Entry 9BJZ (electron microscopy, 2.83 A resolution); this record covers chains A and C of the 4 polymer chains in the assembly.

Chain A:
Molecule: DNA damage-binding protein 1
Organism: Homo sapiens
Notes: engineered mutation(s): residues 396-705 replaced with GNGNSG
UniProtKB: Q16531 (DDB1_HUMAN); numbering as in UniProt; present here: 1-395, 706-1140
Chain sequence (853 residues; each row starts with the number of its first residue; note: 304 numbers in that range are skipped by the numbering (no residue carries them; nothing is unmodelled there); numbers below 1 keep their minus sign (Met-16 is residue -16)):
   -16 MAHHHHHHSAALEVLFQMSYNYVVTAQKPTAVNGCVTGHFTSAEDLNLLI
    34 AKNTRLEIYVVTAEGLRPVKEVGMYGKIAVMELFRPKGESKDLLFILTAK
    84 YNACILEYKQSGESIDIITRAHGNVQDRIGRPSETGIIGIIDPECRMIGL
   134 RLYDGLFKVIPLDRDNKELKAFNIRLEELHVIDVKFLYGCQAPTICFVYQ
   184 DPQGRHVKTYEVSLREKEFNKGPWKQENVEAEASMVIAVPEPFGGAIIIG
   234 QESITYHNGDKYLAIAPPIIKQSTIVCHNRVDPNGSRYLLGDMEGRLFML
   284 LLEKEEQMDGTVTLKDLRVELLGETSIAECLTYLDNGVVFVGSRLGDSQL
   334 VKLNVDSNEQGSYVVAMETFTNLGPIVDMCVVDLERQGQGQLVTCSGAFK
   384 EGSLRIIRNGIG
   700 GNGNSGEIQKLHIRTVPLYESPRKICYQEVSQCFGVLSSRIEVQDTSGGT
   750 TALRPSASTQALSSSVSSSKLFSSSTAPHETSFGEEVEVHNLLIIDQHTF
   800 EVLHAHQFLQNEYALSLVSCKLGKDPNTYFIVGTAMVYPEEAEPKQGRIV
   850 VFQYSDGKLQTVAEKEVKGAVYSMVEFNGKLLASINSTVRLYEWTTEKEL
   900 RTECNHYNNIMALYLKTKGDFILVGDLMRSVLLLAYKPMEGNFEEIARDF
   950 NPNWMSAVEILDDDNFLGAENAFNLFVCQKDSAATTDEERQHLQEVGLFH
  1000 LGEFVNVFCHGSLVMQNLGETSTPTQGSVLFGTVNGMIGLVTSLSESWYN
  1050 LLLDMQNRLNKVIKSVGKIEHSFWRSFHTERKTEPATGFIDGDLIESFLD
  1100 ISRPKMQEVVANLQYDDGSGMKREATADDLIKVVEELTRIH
Unresolved in the structure: -16 to 0, 700-707
Differences from the reference sequence: initiating methionine (-16); expression tag (-15 to 0); linker (700-705)
UniProt features mapped onto this chain:
  - modified residue: Ser2 (N-acetylserine), Lys1067 (N6-acetyllysine), Thr1125 (Phosphothreonine)
  - natural variant: Asp184 to Gln186 (deletion: In WHIKERS), Arg188 (R188Q: In WHIKERS; R188W: In WHIKERS), Glu213 (E213K: In WHIKERS)
  - mutagenesis: Tyr316 to Asn319 (Impairs interaction with DDA1), Glu840 to Glu842 (Impairs interaction with AMBRA1, DTL, DET1, DCAF1, DCAF5, DCAF11 and DCAF8), Met910 to Tyr913 (Impairs interaction with AMBRA1, DTL and DCAF5), Trp953 (W953A: Impairs interaction with AMBRA1, ERCC8, DCAF5 and DCAF11)
  - cross-link: Lys1121 (Glycyl lysine isopeptide (Lys-Gly) (interchain with G-Cter in SUMO2))
Disulfides: Cys18-Cys313

Chain C:
Molecule: DET1- and DDB1-associated protein 1
Organism: Homo sapiens
UniProtKB: Q9BW61 (DDA1_HUMAN); numbering as in UniProt (aligned over 1-102)
Chain sequence (102 residues; each row starts with the number of its first residue):
     1 MADFLKGLPVYNKSNFSRFHADSVCKASNRRPSVYLPTREYPSEQIIVTE
    51 KTNILLRYLHQQWDKKNAAKKRDQEQVELEGESSAPPRKVARTDSPDMHE
   101 DT
Unresolved in the structure: 1-2, 18-41, 70-102
UniProt features mapped onto this chain:
  - modified residue: Ala2 (N-acetylalanine), Ser33 (Phosphoserine), Ser95 (Phosphoserine)

Chain A / chain C interface:
Pairs across the interface - 69 pairs, chain A then chain C:
  His22(A) with Tyr11(C)
  Ala26(A) with Tyr11(C)
  Glu27(A) with Tyr11(C), hydrogen bond (backbone-side chain)
  Val44(A) with Asn15(C)
  Thr45(A) with Asn15(C); Phe16(C)
  Ala46(A) with Ser14(C), hydrogen bond (backbone-backbone); Asn15(C), hydrogen bond (backbone-backbone); Phe16(C); Ser17(C)
  Gly48(A) with Phe16(C)
  Ile101(A) with Pro42(C)
  Thr102(A) with Ser43(C)
  Arg103(A) with Ser43(C); Glu44(C), hydrogen bond (backbone-backbone); Gln45(C), hydrogen bond (backbone-backbone)
  Ala104(A) with Gln45(C); Ile47(C), hydrophobic
  His105(A) with Ser43(C); Gln45(C); Ile46(C); Ile47(C), hydrogen bond (backbone-backbone)
  Gly106(A) with Ile47(C)
  Asn107(A) with Thr49(C)
  Val108(A) with Ile47(C), hydrophobic; Thr49(C)
  Lys141(A) with Thr49(C)
  Asp146(A) with Gln45(C), hydrogen bond (backbone-side chain)
  Arg147(A) with Gln45(C), hydrogen bond (backbone-side chain)
  Asn149(A) with Gln45(C), hydrogen bond (backbone-side chain)
  Lys150(A) with Glu44(C), hydrogen bond (side chain-backbone); Gln45(C); Ile46(C), hydrogen bond (backbone-backbone)
  Glu151(A) with Ile46(C)
  Leu152(A) with Gln45(C); Ile46(C), hydrogen bond (backbone-backbone); Ile47(C); Val48(C), hydrogen bond (backbone-backbone)
  Lys153(A) with Val48(C)
  Ala154(A) with Val48(C), hydrogen bond (backbone-backbone); Thr49(C); Glu50(C), hydrogen bond (backbone-backbone)
  Phe155(A) with Glu50(C); Arg57(C)
  Asn156(A) with Ile54(C); Arg57(C), hydrogen bond (backbone-side chain)
  Lys200(A) with Arg57(C)
  Val264(A) with Pro9(C)
  Asp265(A) with Pro9(C)
  Arg270(A) with Phe4(C); Lys6(C); Gly7(C), hydrogen bond (side chain-backbone); Leu8(C); Pro9(C)
  Leu284(A) with Phe4(C), hydrophobic
  Arg301(A) with Phe4(C)
  Glu303(A) with Phe4(C)
  Tyr316(A) with Leu8(C); Pro9(C), hydrogen bond (side chain-backbone)
  Asp318(A) with Asn15(C)
  Asn319(A) with Pro9(C), hydrogen bond (backbone-backbone); Asn15(C)
  Gly320(A) with Leu8(C)
  Val321(A) with Asn15(C); Phe16(C), hydrophobic
  Val338(A) with Lys6(C), hydrogen bond (backbone-side chain)
  Tyr346(A) with Leu5(C), hydrophobic
  Lys1067(A) with Pro42(C); Ser43(C)
Other interface residues (no listed pair), chain A (53 interface residues in all): Asp28, Leu49, Asp110, Ile143, Asp148, Glu199, Met282, Leu305, Leu317, Leu333, Leu336, Asn337
Other interface residues (no listed pair), chain C (25 interface residues in all): Asp3, Val10, Gln61

Overview:
53 residues of chain A face 25 of chain C across their interface; the contacts include 20 hydrogen bonds.
Among the polar pairs are Glu27(A)-Tyr11(C), Asp146(A)-Gln45(C) and Arg147(A)-Gln45(C). Curated annotation
(UniProt) lists 12 mutagenesis sites on chain A.
Chain A is DNA damage-binding protein 1 and chain C is DET1- and DDB1-associated protein 1, both from Homo
sapiens; the structure, Structure of the human DDD-Ube2e2 complex, was determined by electron microscopy.
